Entry 3VL9 (X-ray diffraction, 1.20 A resolution); this record covers chain A.

[Chain A]
Name: Xyloglucan-specific endo-beta-1,4-glucanase A
From: Aspergillus aculeatus
Notes: EC 3.2.1.151
UniProt: O94218 (XGEA_ASPAC); residues 1-224 here correspond to UniProt positions 15-238 (UniProt number = residue number + 14)
Chain sequence (229 residues; numbered -4 to 224; the number before each row is that of its first residue; numbers below 1 keep their minus sign (Gly-4 is residue -4)):
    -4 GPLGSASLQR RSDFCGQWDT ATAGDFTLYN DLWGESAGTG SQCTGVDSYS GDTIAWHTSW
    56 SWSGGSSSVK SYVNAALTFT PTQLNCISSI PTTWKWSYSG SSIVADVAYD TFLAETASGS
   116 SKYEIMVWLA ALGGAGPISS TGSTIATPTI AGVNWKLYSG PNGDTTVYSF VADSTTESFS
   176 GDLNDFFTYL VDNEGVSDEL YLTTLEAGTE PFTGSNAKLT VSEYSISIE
Not modelled in the structure: -4 to 2
Construct notes: expression tag (-4 to 0)
Disulfide bonds: Cys10-Cys38
From the paper describing this entry:
  - binding site for beta-D-glucopyranose: Trp13, Trp28, Glu119, Glu205
  - binding site for alpha-D-xylopyranose: Tyr24, Glu201
  - specificity-determining residues: Tyr24
  - mutagenesis - W13A, W13A/W28A, W28A: abolished catalytic activity on xyloglucan
  - mutagenesis - Y24A: decreased catalytic activity
  - catalytic residues: Glu119, Glu205 (proposed by the authors, not directly observed)

[Summary]
From the paper: catalytic residues Glu119 and Glu205; W13A, W13A/W28A and W28A abolish catalytic activity on
xyloglucan.
Chain A is Xyloglucan-specific endo-beta-1,4-glucanase A (Aspergillus aculeatus); the structure, Crystal
structure of xeg-xyloglucan, was determined by X-ray diffraction (same publication as 3VL8, 3VLA and 3VLB).
